Entry 5K20 (X-ray diffraction, 2.20 A resolution); this record covers chains B and D of the 4 polymer chains in the assembly.

# Chain B
Protein: Caspase-7 small subunit
Source organism: Homo sapiens
Notes: EC 3.4.22.60
UniProtKB: P55210 (CASP7_HUMAN), isoform P55210-3; residues 199-303 here correspond to UniProt positions 232-336 (UniProt number = residue number + 33)
Sequence (113 residues; numbered 199 to 311; the number before each row is that of its first residue):
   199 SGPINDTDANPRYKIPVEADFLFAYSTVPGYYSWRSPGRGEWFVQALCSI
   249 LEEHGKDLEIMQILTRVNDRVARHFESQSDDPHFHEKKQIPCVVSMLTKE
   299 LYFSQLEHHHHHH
Not modelled in the structure: 199-211, 304-311
Sequence notes: engineered mutation Glu239 (Ser272 in P55210); expression tag (304-311)

# Chain D
Protein: Caspase-7 small subunit
Source organism: Homo sapiens
Notes: EC 3.4.22.60
UniProtKB: P55210 (CASP7_HUMAN), isoform P55210-3; residues 499-603 here correspond to UniProt positions 232-336 (UniProt number = residue number - 267)
Sequence (113 residues; numbered 499 to 611; the number before each row is that of its first residue):
   499 SGPINDTDANPRYKIPVEADFLFAYSTVPGYYSWRSPGRGEWFVQALCSI
   549 LEEHGKDLEIMQILTRVNDRVARHFESQSDDPHFHEKKQIPCVVSMLTKE
   599 LYFSQLEHHHHHH
Not modelled in the structure: 499-510, 604-611
Sequence notes: engineered mutation Glu539 (Ser272 in P55210); expression tag (604-611)

# Chain B / chain D interface
Residue-residue contacts (57):
  Lys212(B) - Ala570(D)
  Lys212(B) - Glu574(D)
  Lys212(B) - Glu584(D)
  Lys212(B) - Lys586(D)  hydrogen bond (backbone-side chain)
  Ile213(B) - Arg571(D)
  Pro214(B) - Ala570(D)
  Pro214(B) - Gln587(D)
  Glu216(B) - Tyr529(D)  hydrogen bond
  Glu216(B) - Ile588(D)
  Ala217(B) - Ile588(D)  hydrophobic
  Val226(B) - Met594(D)  hydrophobic
  Tyr229(B) - Glu516(D)  hydrogen bond
  Met259(B) - Met559(D)  hydrophobic
  Gln260(B) - Glu598(D)  hydrogen bond
  Thr263(B) - Leu595(D)
  Thr263(B) - Thr596(D)
  Thr263(B) - Lys597(D)
  Asn266(B) - Ser593(D)
  Asn266(B) - Met594(D)
  Asn266(B) - Leu595(D)  hydrogen bond (side chain-backbone)
  Asp267(B) - Thr596(D)
  Asp267(B) - Lys597(D)  salt bridge
  Ala270(B) - Lys512(D)
  Ala270(B) - Pro514(D)
  Arg271(B) - Ile513(D)
  Arg271(B) - Lys597(D)
  Glu274(B) - Lys512(D)
  Glu284(B) - Lys512(D)  hydrogen bond (backbone-side chain)
  Lys286(B) - Lys512(D)  hydrogen bond (side chain-backbone)
  Gln287(B) - Pro514(D)
  Ile288(B) - Glu516(D)
  Ile288(B) - Ala517(D)  hydrophobic
  Ile288(B) - Met594(D)
  Pro289(B) - Met594(D)
  Cys290(B) - Val592(D)  hydrophobic
  Cys290(B) - Ser593(D)
  Cys290(B) - Met594(D)  hydrophobic
  Val291(B) - Val591(D)
  Val291(B) - Val592(D)
  Val291(B) - Ser593(D)  hydrogen bond (backbone-backbone)
  Val292(B) - Cys590(D)  hydrophobic
  Val292(B) - Val591(D)
  Ser293(B) - Asn566(D)
  Ser293(B) - Cys590(D)
  Ser293(B) - Val591(D)  hydrogen bond (backbone-backbone)
  Met294(B) - Val526(D)  hydrophobic
  Met294(B) - Asn566(D)
  Met294(B) - Pro589(D)
  Met294(B) - Cys590(D)  hydrophobic
  Leu295(B) - Thr563(D)
  Leu295(B) - Asn566(D)  hydrogen bond (backbone-side chain)
  Thr296(B) - Thr563(D)
  Thr296(B) - Asp567(D)
  Lys297(B) - Thr563(D)
  Lys297(B) - Asp567(D)  salt bridge
  Lys297(B) - Arg571(D)
  Glu298(B) - Gln560(D)  hydrogen bond
Other interface residues (no listed pair), chain B (30 interface residues in all): Val215
Other interface residues (no listed pair), chain D (30 interface residues in all): Val515

# In short
Chain B and chain D each contribute 30 residues to their interface; the contacts include 11 hydrogen bonds and
2 salt bridges. Polar pairs include Asp267(B)-Lys597(D), Lys297(B)-Asp567(D) and Lys212(B)-Lys586(D).
Both chains are Caspase-7 small subunit (Homo sapiens). Entry 5K20 (Caspase-7 S239E Phosphomimetic) was
determined by X-ray diffraction.
